Entry 8RMG (electron microscopy, 2.46 A resolution); this record covers chains A and D of the 9 polymer chains in the assembly.

== Chain A ==
Protein: Isoform Mitochondrial of Cysteine desulfurase
Source organism: Homo sapiens
Notes: EC 2.8.1.7
Reference sequence: Q9Y697 (NFS1_HUMAN); numbering as in UniProt (aligned over 56-457)
Sequence (404 residues; each row starts with the number of its first residue):
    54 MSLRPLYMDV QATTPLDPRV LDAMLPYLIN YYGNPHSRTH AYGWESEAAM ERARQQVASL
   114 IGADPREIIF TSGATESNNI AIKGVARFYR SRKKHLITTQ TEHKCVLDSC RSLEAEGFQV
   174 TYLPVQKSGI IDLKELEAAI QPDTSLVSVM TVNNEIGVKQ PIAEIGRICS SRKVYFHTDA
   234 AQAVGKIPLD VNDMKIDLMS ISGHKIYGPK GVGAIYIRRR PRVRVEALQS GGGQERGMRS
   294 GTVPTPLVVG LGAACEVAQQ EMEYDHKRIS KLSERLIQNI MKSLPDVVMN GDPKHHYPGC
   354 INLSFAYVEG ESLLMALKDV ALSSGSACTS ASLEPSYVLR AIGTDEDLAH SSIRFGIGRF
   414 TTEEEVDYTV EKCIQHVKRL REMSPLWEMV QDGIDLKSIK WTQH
Unresolved in the structure: 54-55
Construct notes: initiating methionine (54); expression tag (55)
Modified positions: K258 ((2S)-2-amino-6-[[3-hydroxy-2-methyl-5-(phosphonooxymethyl)pyridin-4-yl]methylideneamino]hexanoic acid; LLP)
Ion coordination: Fe2+: C381 (shared with D71(D), H137(D) of chain D)
UniProt features mapped onto this chain:
  - active site: C381 (Cysteine persulfide intermediate)
  - binding site (pyridoxal 5'-phosphate): A127, T128, Q235, S255, H257, T295
  - binding site ([2Fe-2S] cluster): C381
  - binding site (Zn(2+)): C381
  - modified residue: K258 (N6-(pyridoxal phosphate)lysine), C381 (Cysteine persulfide)
  - natural variant: R72 (R72Q: In COXPD52)
What the authors report for this chain:
  - Fe2+ coordination: C381
  - mutagenesis - R271A/R272A/R273A/R275A/R277A: abolished catalytic activity

== Chain D ==
Protein: Isoform 1 of Iron-sulfur cluster assembly enzyme ISCU
Source organism: Homo sapiens
Reference sequence: Q9H1K1 (ISCU_HUMAN); residue numbers follow UniProt; this construct covers 35-167
Sequence (143 residues; each row starts with the number of its first residue):
    33 MAYHKKVVDH YENPRNVGSL DKTSKNVGTG LVGAPACGDV MKLQIQVDEK GKIVDARFKT
    93 FGCGSAIASS SLATEWVKGK TVEEALTIKN TDIAKELCLP PVKLHCSMLA EDAIKAALAD
   153 YKLKQEPKKG EAEKKLEHHH HHH
Unresolved in the structure: 33-34, 159-175
Construct notes: initiating methionine (33); expression tag (34, 168-175)
Ion coordination: Fe2+: D71, H137 (shared with C381(A) of chain A)
UniProt features mapped onto this chain:
  - active site (Cysteine persulfide intermediate): C69, C138
  - binding site (Zn(2+)): D71, C95, C138
  - site: Y35 (Mediates ISCU dimerization and de novo [2Fe-2S] cluster assembly)
  - modified residue (Cysteine persulfide): C69, C138
  - mutagenesis: Y35 (Y35A: Does not affect mitochondrial localization. Loss of iron-sulfur cluster biogenesis. Does not affect reductive cleavage of the ISCU2-bound-persulfide by FDX2), C69 (C69A: Does not affect ISC complex formation. Does not affect the unstimulated cysteine desulfurase activity in the absence of FXN ...), D71 (D71A: Stabilizes the D-state; D71V: Stabilizes the S-state), C95 (C95A: Does not affect ISC complex formation. Does not affect the unstimulated cysteine desulfurase activity in the absence of FXN ...), N122 (N122A: Stabilizes the S-state), C130 (C130S: Does not affect the unstimulated cysteine desulfurase activity in the absence of FXN. Does not affect the cysteine desulfurase activity in the presence of FXN ...), H137 (H137A: Stabilizes the D-state), C138 (C138A: Does not affect ISC complex formation. Does not affect the unstimulated cysteine desulfurase activity in the absence of FXN ...), M140 (M140I: Does not affect the SDA complex formation. Abolishes desulfurase activity of SDA complex when zinc ion is bound. Activated by FXN when component of SDAU complex ...)
What the authors report for this chain:
  - Fe2+ coordination: D71, H137

== Chain A / chain D interface ==
Contacting residue pairs (57; chain A residue first):
  Y360(A) - F93(D)
  V361(A) - F93(D)
  E362(A) - G70(D)
  E362(A) - F93(D)
  E362(A) - G94(D)
  E362(A) - C95(D)  hydrogen bond (side chain-backbone)
  E364(A) - C95(D)
  E364(A) - G96(D)  hydrogen bond (side chain-backbone)
  E364(A) - K135(D)
  S365(A) - Y43(D)  hydrogen bond (backbone-side chain)
  S365(A) - G94(D)  hydrogen bond (side chain-backbone)
  S365(A) - I99(D)
  M368(A) - Y35(D)  hydrophobic
  M368(A) - V39(D)  hydrophobic
  M368(A) - V40(D)  hydrophobic
  M368(A) - Y43(D)  hydrophobic
  A369(A) - Y43(D)  hydrogen bond (backbone-side chain)
  K371(A) - E44(D)
  C381(A) - D71(D)
  C381(A) - C95(D)  hydrophobic
  C381(A) - K135(D)  hydrogen bond (backbone-side chain)
  A384(A) - V134(D)
  L386(A) - H137(D)
  E399(A) - P67(D)
  E399(A) - A68(D)
  D400(A) - P67(D)
  D400(A) - A68(D)
  H403(A) - P67(D)
  H403(A) - A68(D)  hydrogen bond (side chain-backbone)
  H403(A) - C69(D)
  H403(A) - G70(D)
  R432(A) - Y43(D)  hydrogen bond
  L433(A) - Y43(D)
  E435(A) - K91(D)
  M436(A) - P46(D)  hydrophobic
  M436(A) - K91(D)
  M436(A) - T92(D)  hydrogen bond (backbone-backbone)
  M436(A) - I99(D)  hydrophobic
  S437(A) - K91(D)
  S437(A) - F93(D)
  P438(A) - K91(D)
  P438(A) - T92(D)
  P438(A) - F93(D)
  L439(A) - P67(D)  hydrophobic
  L439(A) - F93(D)  hydrophobic
  E441(A) - S51(D)
  E441(A) - K74(D)  salt bridge
  E441(A) - K91(D)  salt bridge
  W454(A) - G65(D)
  W454(A) - A66(D)  hydrophobic
  W454(A) - P67(D)
  T455(A) - L63(D)  hydrogen bond (side chain-backbone)
  Q456(A) - V64(D)
  Q456(A) - G65(D)
  Q456(A) - D144(D)  hydrogen bond
  H457(A) - A66(D)
  H457(A) - C69(D)
Also at the interface, not in a pair above, chain A (30 interface residues in all): L366, S383, S404, M442
Also at the interface, not in a pair above, chain D (32 interface residues in all): V49, V72, S97, L141

== In short ==
30 residues of chain A face 32 of chain D across their interface, with 11 hydrogen bonds and 2 salt bridges.
Among the polar pairs are E441(A)-K74(D), E441(A)-K91(D) and E362(A)-C95(D). From the paper:
R271A/R272A/R273A/R275A/R277A of chain A abolish catalytic activity; Fe2+ coordination by C381(A) and D71(D)
among others.
Here chain A is Isoform Mitochondrial of Cysteine desulfurase and chain D is Isoform 1 of Iron-sulfur cluster
assembly enzyme ISCU, both from Homo sapiens. Entry 8RMG (Structure of the core ISC complex under turnover
conditions (FDX2-bound in distal conformation)) was determined by electron microscopy (same publication as
8RMC, 8RMD, 8RME and 8RMF).
